3U6X - chains A and Z of the 12 polymer chains in the assembly; structure by X-ray diffraction, 2.60 A resolution.

[Chain A]
Protein: BPP
From: Lactococcus phage TP901-1
Notes: fragment: orf49
UniProtKB: Q9G096 (Q9G096_9CAUD); residue numbers follow UniProt; this construct covers 1-163
Chain sequence (164 residues; each row starts with the number of its first residue):
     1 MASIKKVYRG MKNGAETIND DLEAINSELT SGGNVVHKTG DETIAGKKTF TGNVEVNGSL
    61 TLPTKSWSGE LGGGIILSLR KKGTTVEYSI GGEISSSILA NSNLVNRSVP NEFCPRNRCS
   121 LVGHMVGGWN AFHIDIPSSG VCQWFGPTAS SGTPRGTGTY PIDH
Not modelled in the structure: 1
Construct notes: expression tag (164)

[Chain Z]
Protein: ORF48
From: Lactococcus phage TP901-1
Notes: fragment: orf48 195-299
UniProtKB: Q9AZ56 (Q9AZ56_9CAUD); residue numbers follow UniProt; this construct covers 195-299
Chain sequence (105 residues; each row starts with the number of its first residue):
   195 GFKFVLEHDS EYQPEVKVTS YKNAIGTETD GFDSGPVFGG GTIYNVPVSL SYDRQKVYVE
   255 MPKSYTLAGD IILIDDGTLL VIKETQVLCF KMSDAKITKG YVFVA

[Interface between chain A and chain Z]
Contacting residue pairs (13):
  Y8(A) - F232(Z)
  R9(A) - G233(Z)  hydrogen bond (side chain-backbone)
  R9(A) - G234(Z)
  R9(A) - I237(Z)
  G10(A) - V231(Z)
  G10(A) - F232(Z)
  G10(A) - G233(Z)
  M11(A) - F232(Z)  hydrophobic
  G14(A) - D227(Z)  hydrogen bond (backbone-side chain)
  A15(A) - F226(Z)  hydrophobic
  A15(A) - D227(Z)  hydrogen bond (backbone-side chain)
  I18(A) - F226(Z)  hydrophobic
  I18(A) - F232(Z)  hydrophobic
Also at the interface, not in a pair above, chain A (9 interface residues in all): V7, N13
Also at the interface, not in a pair above, chain Z (8 interface residues in all): G235

[Overview]
The interface between chain A and chain Z involves 9 residues on one side and 8 on the other; the contacts
include 3 hydrogen bonds. Polar pairs include R9(A)-G233(Z), G14(A)-D227(Z) and A15(A)-D227(Z).
Chain A is BPP and chain Z is ORF48, both from Lactococcus phage TP901-1; the structure, Phage TP901-1
baseplate tripod, was determined by X-ray diffraction together with 4V96 and 3UH8 from the same study.
